PDB entry 9B7K | electron microscopy, 2.75 A resolution | chains C and L of the 8 polymer chains in the assembly

Chain C:
Name: Capsid protein VP1
From: Adeno-associated virus
Reference sequence: Q6JC22 (Q6JC22_9VIRU); numbering as in UniProt (aligned over 203-736)
Sequence (534 residues; numbered 203 to 736; the number before each row is that of its first residue):
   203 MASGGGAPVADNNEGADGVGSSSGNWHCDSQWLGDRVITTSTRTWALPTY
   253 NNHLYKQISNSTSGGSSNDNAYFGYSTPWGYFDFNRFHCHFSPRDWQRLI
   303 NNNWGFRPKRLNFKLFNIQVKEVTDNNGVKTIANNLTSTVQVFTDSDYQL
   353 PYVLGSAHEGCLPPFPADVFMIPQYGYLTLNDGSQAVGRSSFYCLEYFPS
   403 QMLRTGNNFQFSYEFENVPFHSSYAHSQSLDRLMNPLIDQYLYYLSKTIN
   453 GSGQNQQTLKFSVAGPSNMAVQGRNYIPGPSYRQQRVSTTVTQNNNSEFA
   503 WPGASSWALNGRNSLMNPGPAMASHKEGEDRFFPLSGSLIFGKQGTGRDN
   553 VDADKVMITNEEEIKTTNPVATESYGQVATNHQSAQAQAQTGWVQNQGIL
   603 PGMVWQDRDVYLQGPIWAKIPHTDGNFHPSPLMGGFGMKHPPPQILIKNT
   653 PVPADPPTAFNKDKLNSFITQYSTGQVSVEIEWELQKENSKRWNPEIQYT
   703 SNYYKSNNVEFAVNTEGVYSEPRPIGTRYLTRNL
Not modelled in the structure: 203-218, 656-666
From the paper describing this entry:
  - conformationally variable residues (side-chain flip): N704 to K707
  - mutagenesis - Q588R: abolished binding to Fab1-1

Chain L:
Name: Fab2-1 light chain
From: Homo sapiens
Sequence (110 residues; numbered 23 to 132; the number before each row is that of its first residue):
    23 VLTQPPSASGTPGQRVTISCSGSSSNIGSNYVYWYQQIPGTAPKLLIYSN
    73 NQRPSGVPDRFSGSKSGTSASLAISGLRSEDEADYYCAAWDDSLSGNWVF
   123 GGGTKLTVLG
Cystine bridges: C42-C109

Interface between chain C and chain L:
Residue-residue contacts - 5 pairs, chain C then chain L:
  V493(C) - D114(L)
  T494(C) - D114(L)
  T494(C) - S117(L)
  T494(C) - G118(L)
  D556(C) - Y53(L)  hydrogen bond
Also at the interface, not in a pair above, chain C (7 interface residues in all): T492, K557, K707, N709
Also at the interface, not in a pair above, chain L (6 interface residues in all): Y70, S77

Summary:
Chain C and chain L form an interface of 7 and 6 residues respectively, with 1 hydrogen bond. The
hydrogen-bonded pair is D556(C)-Y53(L). The paper reports that Q588R of chain C abolishes binding to Fab1-1;
conformational variability at N704(C).
Chain C is Capsid protein VP1 (Adeno-associated virus) and chain L is Fab2-1 light chain (Homo sapiens); the
structure, Fab2-1 in complex with the capsid of Adeno-associated virus type 9, was determined by electron
microscopy (same publication as 9B6N, 9B6O, 9B6Q, 9B6R, 9B6S, 9B6T and 9 further entries).
